PDB entry 2VC7 | X-ray diffraction, 2.05 A resolution | chains A and B

== Chain A (and B) ==
Name: Aryldialkylphosphatase
Organism: Sulfolobus solfataricus
Notes: EC 3.1.8.1; chain B of this document is another copy of the same molecule, construct and numbering; everything in this record applies to it too
UniProtKB: Q97VT7 (Q97VT7_SULSO); residues 1-314 here = UniProt positions 1-314
Amino-acid sequence (314 residues; each row starts with the number of its first residue):
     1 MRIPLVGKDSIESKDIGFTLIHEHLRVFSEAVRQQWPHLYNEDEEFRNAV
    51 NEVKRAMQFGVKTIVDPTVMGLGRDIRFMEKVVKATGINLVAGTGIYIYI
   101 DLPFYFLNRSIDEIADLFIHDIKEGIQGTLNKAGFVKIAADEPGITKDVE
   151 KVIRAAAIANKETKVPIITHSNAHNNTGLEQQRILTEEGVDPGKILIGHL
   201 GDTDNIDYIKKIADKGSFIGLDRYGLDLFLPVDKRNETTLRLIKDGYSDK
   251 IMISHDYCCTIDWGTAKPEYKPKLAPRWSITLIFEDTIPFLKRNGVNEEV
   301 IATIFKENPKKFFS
Modified / non-standard residues: K137 (lysine nz-carboxylic acid; KCX)
Curated features (UniProtKB/Swiss-Prot):
  - binding site (Fe cation): H22, H24, K137, D256
  - binding site (Co(2+)): K137, H170, H199
  - modified residue: K137 (N6-carboxylysine)
Bound ions: Fe2+: H22, H24, K137, D256; Co2+: K137, H170, H199
Ligand contacts: HT5 ((4S)-4-(decanoylamino)-5-hydroxy-3,4-dihydro-2H-thiophenium): H24, L72, Y97, Y99, K137, H170, R223, L226, L228, F229, D256, C258, I261, W263, T265, A266, Y270, K271, L274, A275, W278
From the paper describing this entry:
  - binding site for HT5: V27, L72, Y97, R223, L226, L228, F229, C258, I261, W263, T265, A266, K271, L274, A275, W278
  - conformationally variable residues (side-chain flip): W263
  - catalytic residues: Y97, C258 (proposed by the authors, not directly observed)
  - mutagenesis - R223H: decreased catalytic activity on paraoxonase
  - mutagenesis - R223H: decreased catalytic activity on lactonase
  - mutagenesis - Y97W: increased catalytic activity on paraoxonase
  - mutagenesis - Y97W: increased catalytic activity on lactonase
  - catalytic residues: D256

== How chain A and chain B interact ==
Contacting residue pairs (84):
  F28(A) - Q34(B)
  S29(A) - P103(B)
  S29(A) - F104(B)
  S29(A) - Y105(B)  hydrogen bond (side chain-backbone)
  E30(A) - A31(B)
  E30(A) - Q34(B)
  E30(A) - Q35(B)  hydrogen bond
  A31(A) - E30(B)
  A31(A) - M70(B)
  V32(A) - P103(B)  hydrophobic
  V32(A) - Y105(B)  hydrophobic
  V32(A) - F106(B)  hydrophobic
  Q34(A) - F28(B)
  Q34(A) - E30(B)
  Q34(A) - Q34(B)
  Q34(A) - Q127(B)  hydrogen bond (backbone-side chain)
  Q35(A) - E30(B)  hydrogen bond
  Q35(A) - M70(B)
  Q35(A) - G73(B)
  Q35(A) - R74(B)  hydrogen bond (side chain-backbone)
  Q35(A) - Q127(B)  hydrogen bond
  W36(A) - M70(B)  hydrophobic
  W36(A) - G95(B)
  W36(A) - I96(B)  hydrophobic
  W36(A) - L117(B)  hydrogen bond (side chain-backbone)
  W36(A) - D121(B)  hydrogen bond
  H38(A) - H120(B)
  L39(A) - Y105(B)
  L39(A) - L117(B)  hydrophobic
  Y40(A) - Y105(B)
  M70(A) - A31(B)
  M70(A) - Q35(B)
  M70(A) - W36(B)  hydrophobic
  G71(A) - F104(B)
  G73(A) - Q35(B)
  R74(A) - Q35(B)  hydrogen bond
  G95(A) - W36(B)
  I96(A) - W36(B)  hydrophobic
  Y97(A) - F104(B)  hydrophobic
  Y99(A) - F104(B)  hydrophobic
  I100(A) - D101(B)
  D101(A) - I100(B)
  P103(A) - S29(B)
  P103(A) - V32(B)  hydrophobic
  F104(A) - S29(B)
  F104(A) - G71(B)
  F104(A) - Y97(B)  hydrophobic
  F104(A) - Y99(B)  hydrophobic
  F104(A) - W263(B)
  Y105(A) - S29(B)  hydrogen bond (backbone-side chain)
  Y105(A) - V32(B)  hydrophobic
  Y105(A) - L39(B)
  Y105(A) - Y40(B)
  Y105(A) - D262(B)
  Y105(A) - W263(B)
  Y105(A) - G264(B)  hydrogen bond (backbone-backbone)
  F106(A) - V32(B)  hydrophobic
  L107(A) - W263(B)  hydrophobic
  L107(A) - G264(B)  hydrogen bond (backbone-backbone)
  L107(A) - T265(B)  hydrogen bond (backbone-backbone)
  N108(A) - G264(B)
  N108(A) - T265(B)  hydrogen bond
  R109(A) - D262(B)  hydrogen bond (side chain-backbone)
  R109(A) - W263(B)
  R109(A) - G264(B)
  L117(A) - W36(B)  hydrogen bond (backbone-side chain)
  L117(A) - L39(B)  hydrophobic
  H120(A) - H38(B)
  D121(A) - W36(B)  hydrogen bond
  Q127(A) - Q34(B)  hydrogen bond (side chain-backbone)
  Q127(A) - Q35(B)  hydrogen bond
  D262(A) - Y105(B)
  D262(A) - R109(B)  hydrogen bond (backbone-side chain)
  W263(A) - F104(B)
  W263(A) - Y105(B)
  W263(A) - L107(B)  hydrophobic
  G264(A) - Y105(B)  hydrogen bond (backbone-backbone)
  G264(A) - L107(B)  hydrogen bond (backbone-backbone)
  G264(A) - N108(B)
  G264(A) - R109(B)
  T265(A) - L107(B)  hydrogen bond (backbone-backbone)
  T265(A) - N108(B)
  K267(A) - R109(B)
  K267(A) - E113(B)  salt bridge
Also at the interface, not in a pair above, chain A (42 interface residues in all): P37, V69, T94, F118, G128
Also at the interface, not in a pair above, chain B (43 interface residues in all): P37, T94, F118, G128, K267, Y270

== In short ==
42 residues of chain A face 43 of chain B across their interface, with 23 hydrogen bonds and 1 salt bridge.
Among the polar pairs are K267(A)-E113(B), S29(A)-Y105(B) and E30(A)-Q35(B). Ligands of chain A: compound HT5.
The paper reports catalytic residues Y97(A), C258(A) and D256(A); R223H of chain A reduces catalytic activity
on paraoxonase.
Chain A and chain B are both Aryldialkylphosphatase (Sulfolobus solfataricus); the structure, Structural basis
for natural lactonase and promiscuous phosphotriesterase activities, was determined by X-ray diffraction,
deposited together with 2VC5.
